8TMP - chains H and A of the 7 polymer chains in the assembly; structure by electron microscopy, 3.20 A resolution.

[Chain H]
Molecule: sAB C18 Heavy Chain
Organism: Homo sapiens
Chain sequence (160 residues; numbered 1 to 160; the number before each row is that of its first residue):
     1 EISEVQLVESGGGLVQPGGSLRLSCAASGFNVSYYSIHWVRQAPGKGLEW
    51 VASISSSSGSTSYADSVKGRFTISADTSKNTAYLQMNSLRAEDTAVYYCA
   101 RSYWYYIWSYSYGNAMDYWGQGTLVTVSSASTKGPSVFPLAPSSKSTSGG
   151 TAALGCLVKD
Unresolved in the structure: 1-3, 130-160
Disulfide bonds: Cys25-Cys99

[Chain A]
Molecule: Cobalt/magnesium transport protein CorA
Organism: Thermotoga maritima
UniProtKB: Q9WZ31 (CORA_THEMA); residue numbers follow UniProt; this construct covers 1-351
Chain sequence (373 residues; row label = number of the first residue in the row; numbers below 1 keep their minus sign (Met-21 is residue -21)):
   -21 MGSSHHHHHHSSGRENLYFQGHMEEKRLSAKKGLPPGTLVYTGKYREDFE
    29 IEVMNYSIEEFREFKTTDVESVLPFRDSSTPTWINITGIHRTDVVQRVGE
    79 FFGIHPLVLEDILNVHQRPKVEFFENYVFIVLKMFTYDKNLHELESEQVS
   129 LILTKNCVLMFQEKIGDVFDPVRERIRYNRGIIRKKRADYLLYSLIDALV
   179 DDYFVLLEKIDDEIDVLEEEVLERPEKETVQRTHQLKRNLVELRKTIWPL
   229 REVLSSLYRDVPPLIEKETVPYFRDVYDHTIQIADTVETFRDIVSGLLDV
   279 YLSSVSNKTNEVMKVLTIIATIFMPLTFIAGIYGMNFEYMPELRWKWGYP
   329 VVLAVMGVIAVIMVVYFKKKKWL
Unresolved in the structure: -21 to 15, 351
Differences from the reference sequence: initiating methionine (-21); expression tag (-20 to 0)
UniProt features mapped onto this chain:
  - motif: Gly312 to Asn314 (Probable selectivity filter)
  - site: Asn288 (Essential for ion permeation), Leu294 (Important for closing the ion permeation pathway in the closed state), Thr295 (Threonine that confers selectivity for Co(2+) transport)
  - mutagenesis: Asp89 (D89F/K: Decreases ion transport), Asp253 (D253K: Increases protein stability. Decreases ion transport), Leu280 (L280A: Decreases ion transport), Asn288 (N288L: Abolishes Co(2+) uptake), Met291 (M291A: No effect on ion transport), Leu294 (L294A/V: Increases ion transport by suppression of an obstruction in the transmembrane ion permeation pathway), Thr295 (T295L: Strongly reduces Co(2+) uptake. Abolishes Co(2+) uptake; when associated with L-299; T295M: Strongly reduces Co(2+) uptake ...), Thr299 (T299L: Reduces Co(2+) uptake. Abolishes Co(2+) uptake; when associated with L-295; T299M: No effect on Co(2+) uptake; T299S: Abolishes Co(2+) uptake), Pro303 (P303A/G/I: Increases ion transport by suppression of a kink in the transmembrane ion permeation pathway), Thr305 (T305L: Abolishes Co(2+) uptake), Ile310 (I310A: Increases ion transport), Tyr311 (Y311A: Abolishes pentamerization. Abolishes ion transport; Y311F: No effect on pentamerization. No effect on ion transport), 7 further mutagenesis entries in UniProt

[How chain H and chain A interact]
Residue-residue contacts (13; chain H residue first):
  Trp108(H) with Asp189(A), hydrogen bond; Thr267(A); Ile271(A), hydrophobic
  Ser109(H) with Gln260(A), hydrogen bond (backbone-side chain); Asp263(A); Thr264(A)
  Tyr110(H) with Phe182(A), hydrophobic; Leu185(A); Glu186(A); Asp189(A), hydrogen bond; Gln260(A); Thr264(A), hydrogen bond (backbone-side chain)
  Tyr112(H) with Gln260(A)
Interface residues without a listed pair, chain A (10 interface residues in all): Phe268

[In short]
4 residues of chain H face 10 of chain A across their interface, with 4 hydrogen bonds. Polar contacts include
Trp108(H)-Asp189(A), Ser109(H)-Gln260(A) and Tyr110(H)-Asp189(A). UniProt lists 19 mutagenesis sites on chain
A.
Here chain H is sAB C18 Heavy Chain (Homo sapiens) and chain A is Cobalt/magnesium transport protein CorA
(Thermotoga maritima). Entry 8TMP (Cryo-EM structure of magnesium depleted CorA in complex with
conformation-specific synthetic antibody C18, State MGD-1B) was determined by electron microscopy.
